8YR5 - chains D and L of the 12 polymer chains in the assembly; structure by X-ray diffraction, 2.83 A resolution.

Chain D (and L):
Molecule: CDP-diacylglycerol--serine O-phosphatidyltransferase
From: Escherichia coli str. K-12 substr. MG1655
Notes: EC 2.7.8.8; chain L of this document is another copy of the same molecule, construct and numbering; everything in this record applies to it too
UniProtKB: P23830 (PSS_ECOLI); residue numbers follow UniProt; this construct covers 2-451
Sequence (461 residues; each row starts with the number of its first residue; numbers below 1 keep their minus sign (Met-9 is residue -9)):
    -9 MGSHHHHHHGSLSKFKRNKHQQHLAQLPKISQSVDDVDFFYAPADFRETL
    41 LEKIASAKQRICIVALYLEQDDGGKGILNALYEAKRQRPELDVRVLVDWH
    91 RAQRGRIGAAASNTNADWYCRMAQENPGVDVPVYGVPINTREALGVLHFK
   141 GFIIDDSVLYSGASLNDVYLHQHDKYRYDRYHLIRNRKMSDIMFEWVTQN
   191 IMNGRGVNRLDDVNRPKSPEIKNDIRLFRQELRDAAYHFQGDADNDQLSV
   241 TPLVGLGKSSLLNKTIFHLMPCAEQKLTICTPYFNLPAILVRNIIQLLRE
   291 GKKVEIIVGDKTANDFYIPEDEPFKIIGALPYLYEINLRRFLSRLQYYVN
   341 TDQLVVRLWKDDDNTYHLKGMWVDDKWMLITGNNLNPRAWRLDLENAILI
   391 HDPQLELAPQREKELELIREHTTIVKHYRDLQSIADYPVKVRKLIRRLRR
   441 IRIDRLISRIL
Not modelled in the structure: -9 to 5 (chain L: -9 to 4, 96-101)
Differences from the reference sequence: initiating methionine (-9); expression tag (-8 to 1)
Swiss-Prot annotation at these positions:
  - active site: His138, Asp169, His357, Glu385
  - binding site (a CDP-1,2-diacyl-sn-glycerol): Leu56, Tyr57, Arg91, Arg94, Arg96, Ile97, Glu132, Ala133, Val136, His138, Lys140, Gly152, Tyr159, Arg167, Tyr273, Asp305, Phe306, Ile316, Ile317, Leu320 and 9 more in UniProt
  - mutagenesis: Tyr57 (Y57A: Does not affect enzyme activity when serine concentration is saturating but reduces significantly when limiting), Arg91 (R91A: Reduces the enzyme activity), Arg94 (R94A: Reduces the enzyme activity), Arg96 (R96A: Does not affect enzyme activity), Arg131 (R131E: Does not affect enzyme membrane association; when associated with 212-E--E-219), His138 (H138A: Reduces the enzyme activity), Lys140 (K140A: Abolishes the enzyme activity), Tyr159 (Y159A: Reduces the enzyme activity when serine concentration is saturating but becomes comparable to the wild type when limiting), Arg167 (R167A: Reduces the enzyme activity), Lys212 to Arg219 (Does not affect enzyme membrane association; when associated with E-131), Tyr273 (Y273A: Reduces the enzyme activity), Asp305 (D305A: Reduces the enzyme activity), 7 further mutagenesis entries in UniProt
From the paper describing this entry:
  - catalytic residues: Asp169, His357, Glu385 (proposed by the authors, not directly observed)
  - mutagenesis - H138A (180-fold): decreased catalytic activity on 18:1/18:1 CDP-DG
  - mutagenesis - K140A, H357A: abolished catalytic activity
  - mutagenesis - R91A, R94A, Y159A, R167A, Y273A, D305A, F306A: decreased catalytic activity on CDP-DG
  - mutagenesis - Y57A: decreased catalytic activity
  - mutagenesis - Y273A, D305A: decreased catalytic activity on serine
  - mutagenesis - Y159A: unchanged catalytic activity on serine
  - mutagenesis - D145A, D169A, D364A, E385A: decreased stability
  - mutagenesis - R131E/K212E/R219E: unchanged localization
  - mutagenesis - K433E/R436E/R437E/R439E/R440E/R442E/R445E/R449E: decreased localization

Interface between chain D and chain L:
Pairs across the interface (15):
  Arg195(D) - Arg223(L)
  Arg195(D) - Asp224(L)  salt bridge
  Asp202(D) - Lys6(L)  salt bridge
  Val203(D) - Lys6(L)
  Asn204(D) - Lys6(L)
  Asn204(D) - Arg7(L)  hydrogen bond (side chain-backbone)
  Asn204(D) - Lys9(L)
  Asn204(D) - Gln12(L)  hydrogen bond
  Lys207(D) - Lys9(L)
  Glu210(D) - Lys9(L)  salt bridge
  Asn213(D) - Lys248(L)
  Asn213(D) - Ser249(L)  hydrogen bond
  Asp214(D) - Ser249(L)
  Asp214(D) - Lys254(L)  salt bridge
  Leu217(D) - Arg223(L)
Other interface residues (no listed pair), chain D (12 interface residues in all): Gln114, Arg205, Pro206
Other interface residues (no listed pair), chain L (12 interface residues in all): Phe5, Asn8, Phe257

In short:
The chain D/chain L interface involves 12 residues from each chain; the contacts include 3 hydrogen bonds and
4 salt bridges. Polar contacts include Arg195(D)-Asp224(L), Asp202(D)-Lys6(L) and Glu210(D)-Lys9(L). The paper
reports catalytic residues Asp169(D), His357(D) and Glu385(D); R91A, R94A and Y159A of chain D, among others,
reduce catalytic activity on CDP-DG; 17 substitutions were tested in all.
Both chains are CDP-diacylglycerol--serine O-phosphatidyltransferase (Escherichia coli str. K-12 substr.
MG1655). Entry 8YR5 (Crystal structure of E. coli phosphatidylserine synthase in apo state) was determined by
X-ray diffraction, deposited together with 8YR6.
